Entry 1OIV (X-ray diffraction, 1.98 A resolution); this record covers chains A and B.

# Chain A (and B)
Protein: Ras-related protein rab-11A
From: Homo sapiens
Notes: chain B of this document is another copy of the same molecule, construct and numbering; everything in this record applies to it too
UniProt: P24410 (R11A_HUMAN); residue numbers follow UniProt; this construct covers 1-173
Amino-acid sequence (191 residues; row label = number of the first residue in the row; note: 1 number in that range is skipped by the numbering (no residue carries it; nothing is unmodelled there); numbers below 1 keep their minus sign (Met-18 is residue -18)):
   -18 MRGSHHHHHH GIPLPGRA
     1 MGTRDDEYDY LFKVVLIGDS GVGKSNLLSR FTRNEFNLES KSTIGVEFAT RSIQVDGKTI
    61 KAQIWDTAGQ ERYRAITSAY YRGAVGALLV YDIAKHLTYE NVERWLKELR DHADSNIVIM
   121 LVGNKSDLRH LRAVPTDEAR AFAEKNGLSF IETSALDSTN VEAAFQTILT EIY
Not modelled in the structure: -18 to -1, 1-5
Ligand contacts: GDP (guanosine-5'-diphosphate): Asp19, Ser20, Gly21, Val22, Gly23, Lys24, Ser25, Asn26, Phe36, Asn37, Leu38, Ser40, Ser42, Asp66, Asn124, Lys125, Asp127, Leu128, Ser154, Ala155, Leu156

# Interface between chain A and chain B
Pairs across the interface - 39 pairs, chain A then chain B:
  Asp6(A) - Tyr73(B)
  Asp6(A) - Arg74(B)
  Tyr8(A) - Ala75(B)
  Thr32(A) - Ile44(B)
  Arg33(A) - Ile44(B)
  Glu39(A) - Lys41(B)
  Ser40(A) - Lys41(B)  hydrogen bond (backbone-side chain)
  Thr43(A) - Glu47(B)  hydrogen bond
  Ile44(A) - Ser29(B)
  Ile44(A) - Thr32(B)
  Ile44(A) - Arg33(B)  hydrogen bond (backbone-side chain)
  Ile44(A) - Glu35(B)
  Ile44(A) - Glu47(B)  hydrogen bond (backbone-side chain)
  Ile44(A) - Ala49(B)  hydrophobic
  Gly45(A) - Phe48(B)
  Val46(A) - Glu47(B)
  Val46(A) - Phe48(B)  hydrogen bond (backbone-backbone)
  Glu47(A) - Thr43(B)  hydrogen bond
  Glu47(A) - Ile44(B)
  Glu47(A) - Val46(B)
  Glu47(A) - Glu47(B)
  Phe48(A) - Gly45(B)
  Phe48(A) - Val46(B)  hydrogen bond (backbone-backbone)
  Phe48(A) - Ile76(B)  hydrophobic
  Ala49(A) - Ile44(B)  hydrophobic
  Ala49(A) - Glu71(B)
  Thr50(A) - Glu71(B)  hydrogen bond
  Thr50(A) - Tyr73(B)  hydrogen bond
  Lys61(A) - Tyr73(B)
  Gln63(A) - Tyr73(B)  hydrogen bond
  Gln70(A) - Arg33(B)  hydrogen bond
  Glu71(A) - Arg33(B)  salt bridge
  Glu71(A) - Ala49(B)
  Glu71(A) - Thr50(B)  hydrogen bond (side chain-backbone)
  Tyr73(A) - Asp6(B)
  Tyr73(A) - Thr50(B)  hydrogen bond
  Tyr73(A) - Lys61(B)
  Tyr73(A) - Gln63(B)  hydrogen bond
  Ile76(A) - Phe48(B)  hydrophobic
Also at the interface, not in a pair above, chain A (25 interface residues in all): Leu11, Leu28, Ser29, Lys41, Trp65
Also at the interface, not in a pair above, chain B (27 interface residues in all): Tyr8, Leu11, Leu28, Ser40, Trp65, Gln70

# Overview
The interface between chain A and chain B involves 25 residues on one side and 27 on the other; the contacts
include 14 hydrogen bonds and 1 salt bridge. Polar pairs include Glu71(A)-Arg33(B), Ser40(A)-Lys41(B) and
Thr43(A)-Glu47(B). Chain A binds GDP.
Both chains are Ras-related protein rab-11A (Homo sapiens). Entry 1OIV (X-ray structure of the small G protein
Rab11a in complex with GDP) was determined by X-ray diffraction (same publication as 1OIW).
